1QSI - chains A and D of the 4 polymer chains in the assembly; structure by X-ray diffraction, 1.70 A resolution.

== Chain A ==
Protein: Protein (hemoglobin alpha chain)
Organism: Homo sapiens
UniProtKB: P69905 (HBA_HUMAN); numbering as in UniProt (aligned over 1-141)
Amino-acid sequence (141 residues; row label = number of the first residue in the row):
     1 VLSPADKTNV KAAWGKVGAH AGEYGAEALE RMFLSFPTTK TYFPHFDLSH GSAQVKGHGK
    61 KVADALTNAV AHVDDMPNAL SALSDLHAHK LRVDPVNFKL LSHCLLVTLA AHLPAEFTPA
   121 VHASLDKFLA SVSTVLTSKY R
Metal / ion sites: heme Fe: His87 (together with carbon monoxide)
Residues lining bound ligands: carbon monoxide / heme: Leu29, Met32, Thr39, Tyr42, Phe43, His45, Phe46, His58, Lys61, Val62, Ala65, Leu66, Leu83, Leu86, His87, Leu91, Val93, Asn97, Phe98, Leu101, Leu105, Val132, Leu136
Swiss-Prot annotation at these positions:
  - site: Lys61 (Not glycated)

== Chain D ==
Protein: Protein (hemoglobin beta chain)
Organism: Homo sapiens
UniProtKB: P68871 (HBB_HUMAN); residue numbers follow UniProt; this construct covers 1-146
Amino-acid sequence (146 residues; numbered 1 to 146; the number before each row is that of its first residue):
     1 VHLTPEEKSA VTALWGKVNV DEVGGEALGR LLVVYPWTQR FFESFGDLST PDAVMGNPKV
    61 KAHGKKVLGA FSDGLAHLDN LKGTFATLSE LHCDKLHVDP ENFRLLGNVL VCVLAHHFGK
   121 EFTPPVQAAY QKVVAGVANA LAHKYH
Metal / ion sites: protoporphyrin IX containing mg Mg near His92 (its only coordinating residue here)
Residues lining bound ligands: protoporphyrin IX containing mg (HEG): Leu31, Thr38, Phe41, Phe42, Phe45, His63, Lys66, Val67, Ala70, Phe71, Phe85, Leu88, Leu91, His92, Leu96, Val98, Asn102, Phe103, Leu106, Val137, Leu141

== Interface between chain A and chain D ==
Residue-residue contacts - 27 pairs, chain A then chain D:
  Pro37(A) with His146(D)
  Thr38(A) with Pro100(D)
  Lys40(A) with His146(D), hydrogen bond (side chain-backbone)
  Thr41(A) with His97(D); Val98(D); Asp99(D); Tyr145(D)
  Tyr42(A) with Arg40(D); Asp99(D), hydrogen bond
  Pro44(A) with His97(D)
  Leu91(A) with Arg40(D), hydrogen bond (backbone-side chain)
  Arg92(A) with Trp37(D); Arg40(D), hydrogen bond (backbone-side chain); Glu43(D), salt bridge
  Asp94(A) with Trp37(D), hydrogen bond; Asp99(D); Glu101(D); Leu105(D)
  Pro95(A) with Trp37(D)
  Val96(A) with Glu101(D)
  Asn97(A) with Asp99(D), hydrogen bond
  Tyr140(A) with Pro36(D); Trp37(D), hydrophobic
  Arg141(A) with Val34(D), hydrogen bond (side chain-backbone); Tyr35(D); Pro36(D); Trp37(D)
Other interface residues (no listed pair), chain D (15 interface residues in all): Gln39

== Summary ==
The interface between chain A and chain D involves 14 residues on one side and 15 on the other; the contacts
include 7 hydrogen bonds and 1 salt bridge. Among the polar pairs are Arg92(A)-Glu43(D), Lys40(A)-His146(D)
and Tyr42(A)-Asp99(D).
Chain A is Protein (hemoglobin alpha chain) and chain D is Protein (hemoglobin beta chain), both from Homo
sapiens; the structure, Magnesium(ii)-and zinc(ii)-protoporphyrin ix's stabilize the lowest oxygen affinity
state of human hemoglobin even more strongly than ..., was determined by X-ray diffraction together with 1QSH
from the same study.
